Entry 7TB5 (X-ray diffraction, 2.30 A resolution); this record covers chain A.

[Chain A]
Molecule: WYL domain-containing protein
Source organism: Pseudomonas aeruginosa
Reference sequence: A0A8B4ZAA2 (A0A8B4ZAA2_PSEAI); residues 1-299 here = UniProt positions 1-299
Chain sequence (299 residues; numbered 1 to 299; the number before each row is that of its first residue):
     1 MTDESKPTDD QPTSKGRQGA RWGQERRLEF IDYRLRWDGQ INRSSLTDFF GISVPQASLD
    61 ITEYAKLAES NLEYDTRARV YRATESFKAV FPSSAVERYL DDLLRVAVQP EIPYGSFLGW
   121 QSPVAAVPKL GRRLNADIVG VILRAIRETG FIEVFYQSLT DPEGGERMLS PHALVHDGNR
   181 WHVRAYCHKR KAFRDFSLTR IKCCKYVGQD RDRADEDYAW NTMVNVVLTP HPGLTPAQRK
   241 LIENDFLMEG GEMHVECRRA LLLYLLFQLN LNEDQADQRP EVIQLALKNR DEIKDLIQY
Not modelled in the structure: 1-15, 108-122, 274-275, 299
Modified / non-standard residues: Mse1 (selenomethionine); Mse168, Mse223, Mse248, Mse253 (selenomethionine; parent Met)
From the paper describing this entry:
  - conformationally variable residues (domain motion): Trp181

[In short]
The paper reports conformational variability at Trp181.
Chain A is WYL domain-containing protein (Pseudomonas aeruginosa); the structure, Structure of P. aeruginosa
PA17 CapW, was determined by X-ray diffraction (same publication as 7TB6).
